6UIN - chains A and Y of the 4 polymer chains in the assembly; structure by X-ray diffraction, 3.35 A resolution.

# Chain A
Molecule: DNA repair protein RAD4
From: Saccharomyces cerevisiae
UniProt: P14736 (RAD4_YEAST); residue numbers follow UniProt; this construct covers 101-632
Amino-acid sequence (538 residues; numbered 95 to 632; the number before each row is that of its first residue):
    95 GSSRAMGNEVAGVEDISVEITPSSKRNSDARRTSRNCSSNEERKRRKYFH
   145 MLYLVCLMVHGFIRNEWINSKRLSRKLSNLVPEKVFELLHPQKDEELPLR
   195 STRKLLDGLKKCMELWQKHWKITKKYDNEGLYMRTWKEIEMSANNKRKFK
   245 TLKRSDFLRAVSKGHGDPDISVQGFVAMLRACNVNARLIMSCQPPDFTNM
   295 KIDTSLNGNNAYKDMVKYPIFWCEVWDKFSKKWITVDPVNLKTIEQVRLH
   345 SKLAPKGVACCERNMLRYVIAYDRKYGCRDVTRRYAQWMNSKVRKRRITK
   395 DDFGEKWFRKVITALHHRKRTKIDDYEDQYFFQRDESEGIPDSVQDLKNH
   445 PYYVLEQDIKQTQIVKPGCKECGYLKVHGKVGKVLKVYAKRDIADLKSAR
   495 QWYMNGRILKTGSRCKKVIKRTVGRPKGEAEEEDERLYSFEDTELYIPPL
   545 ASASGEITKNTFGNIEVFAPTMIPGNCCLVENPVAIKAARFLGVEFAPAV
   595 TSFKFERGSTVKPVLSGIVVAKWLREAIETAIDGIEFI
Not modelled in the structure: 95-129, 300-304, 514-527, 600-605
Sequence notes: expression tag (95-100); conflict Thr-115 (Lys in P14736), Cys-131 (Val in P14736), Ser-132 (Cys in P14736), Glu-223 (Val in P14736)
Swiss-Prot annotation at these positions:
  - DNA-binding region: Asp-250 to Phe-269
What the authors report for this chain:
  - binding site for the 24-nt DNA strand: Cys-131
  - binding site for the 24-nt DNA strand: Phe-599 (from molecular simulation)

# Chain Y
Molecule: 24-nt DNA strand
Sequence (24 nucleotides; numbered 1 to 24; the number before each row is that of its first residue):
     1 ATTGTAGNNNNGGATGTCGAGTCA
Not modelled in the structure: 8-11

# How chain A and chain Y interact
Pairs across the interface - 13 pairs, chain A then chain Y:
  Asn-130(A) with DG19(Y), phosphate contact; DA20(Y), phosphate contact
  Cys-131(A) with DG19(Y), hydrogen bond to the sugar
  Thr-292(A) with DG19(Y), phosphate contact
  Asn-293(A) with DG19(Y), phosphate contact
  Met-294(A) with DC18(Y), phosphate contact; DG19(Y), hydrogen bond to the phosphate
  Lys-295(A) with DG19(Y), salt bridge to the phosphate; DA20(Y), phosphate contact
  Lys-394(A) with DC18(Y), salt bridge to the phosphate
  Asn-443(A) with DT17(Y), hydrogen bond to the phosphate
  Lys-454(A) with DG16(Y), phosphate contact
  Phe-599(A) with DG12(Y), base contact

# Summary
The interface between chain A and chain Y involves 10 residues on one side and 6 on the other; the contacts
include 3 hydrogen bonds and 2 salt bridges. Polar pairs include Cys-131(A)/DG19(Y), Met-294(A)/DG19(Y) and
Asn-443(A)/DT17(Y). The paper reports a binding site for the 24-nt DNA strand at Cys-131(A) and Phe-599(A).
Here chain A is DNA repair protein RAD4 (Saccharomyces cerevisiae) and chain Y is a 24-nt DNA strand. Entry
6UIN (Role of Beta-hairpin motifs in the DNA duplex opening by the Rad4/XPC nucleotide excision repair
complex) was determined by X-ray diffraction.
